PDB entry 7E2R | X-ray diffraction, 2.30 A resolution | chains A and B

== Chain A (and B) ==
Protein: Tetrapyrrole-binding protein, chloroplastic
From: Arabidopsis thaliana
Notes: chain B of this document is another copy of the same molecule, construct and numbering; everything in this record applies to it too
Reference sequence: Q9LX31 (GUN4C_ARATH); residues 70-265 here = UniProt positions 70-265
Chain sequence (205 residues; numbered 69 to 273; the number before each row is that of its first residue):
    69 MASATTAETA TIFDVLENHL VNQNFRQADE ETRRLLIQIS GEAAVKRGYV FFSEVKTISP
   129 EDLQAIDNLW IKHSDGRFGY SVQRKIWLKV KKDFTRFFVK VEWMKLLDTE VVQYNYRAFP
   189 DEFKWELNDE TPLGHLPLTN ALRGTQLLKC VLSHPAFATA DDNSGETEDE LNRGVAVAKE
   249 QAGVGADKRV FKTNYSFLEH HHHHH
Not modelled in the structure: 69-77, 175-183, 228-273 (chain B: 69-72, 175-180, 228-273)
Differences from the reference sequence: initiating methionine (69); expression tag (266-273)
From the paper describing this entry:
  - self-association interface (contacts with another copy of this molecule); pairs are residue here / residue on that copy: A186-T163 (backbone contact), P188-T213 (backbone contact), D189-Q214 (backbone contact), F191-R211 (backbone contact), N208-N208
  - conformationally variable residues (loop rearrangement, order/disorder transition): M172 to F191

== Chain A / chain B interface ==
Contacting residue pairs (62):
  R94(A) - Y117(B)
  R94(A) - F119(B)
  Q95(A) - R115(B)
  Q95(A) - Y117(B)  hydrogen bond
  E98(A) - R115(B)
  E98(A) - G116(B)
  E98(A) - Y117(B)
  E98(A) - R211(B)  salt bridge
  R101(A) - R101(B)
  R102(A) - G116(B)
  R115(A) - E98(B)
  G116(A) - E98(B)
  G116(A) - R102(B)
  Y117(A) - R94(B)
  Y117(A) - Q95(B)
  Y117(A) - E98(B)
  V118(A) - R94(B)
  F119(A) - R94(B)
  F120(A) - E190(B)
  T163(A) - Y184(B)
  T163(A) - A186(B)  hydrogen bond (side chain-backbone)
  F166(A) - F187(B)  hydrophobic
  W171(A) - L210(B)
  M172(A) - M172(B)  hydrophobic
  Y184(A) - T163(B)  hydrogen bond (backbone-side chain)
  R185(A) - T163(B)
  A186(A) - T163(B)  hydrogen bond (backbone-side chain)
  F187(A) - F166(B)  hydrophobic
  F187(A) - F187(B)  hydrophobic
  F187(A) - A209(B)
  F187(A) - L210(B)  hydrophobic
  P188(A) - G212(B)
  P188(A) - T213(B)  hydrogen bond (backbone-backbone)
  D189(A) - G212(B)
  D189(A) - T213(B)  hydrogen bond (backbone-backbone)
  D189(A) - Q214(B)  hydrogen bond (backbone-backbone)
  E190(A) - F120(B)
  F191(A) - L210(B)
  F191(A) - R211(B)  hydrogen bond (backbone-backbone)
  L206(A) - L210(B)
  T207(A) - L210(B)
  N208(A) - N208(B)
  A209(A) - F187(B)
  A209(A) - L210(B)
  L210(A) - W171(B)
  L210(A) - F187(B)  hydrophobic
  L210(A) - F191(B)
  L210(A) - T207(B)
  L210(A) - N208(B)
  L210(A) - A209(B)
  R211(A) - D97(B)  salt bridge
  R211(A) - E98(B)  salt bridge
  R211(A) - F191(B)  hydrogen bond (backbone-backbone)
  R211(A) - L206(B)
  G212(A) - P188(B)
  G212(A) - D189(B)
  G212(A) - E190(B)
  T213(A) - F187(B)
  T213(A) - P188(B)  hydrogen bond (backbone-backbone)
  T213(A) - D189(B)  hydrogen bond (backbone-backbone)
  Q214(A) - D189(B)  hydrogen bond (backbone-backbone)
  Q214(A) - E190(B)
Also at the interface, not in a pair above, chain A (35 interface residues in all): D97, V113, W193
Also at the interface, not in a pair above, chain B (38 interface residues in all): V113, K114, V118, D161, L174, R185, W193

== Summary ==
The interface between chain A and chain B involves 35 residues on one side and 38 on the other, with 12
hydrogen bonds and 3 salt bridges. Among the polar pairs are E98(A)-R211(B), R211(A)-D97(B) and
Q95(A)-Y117(B). The paper reports conformational variability at M172(A); a self-association interface
involving A186(A), P188(A) and D189(A) among others.
Both chains are Tetrapyrrole-binding protein, chloroplastic (Arabidopsis thaliana). Entry 7E2R (The
ligand-free structure of Arabidopsis thaliana GUN4) was determined by X-ray diffraction, deposited together
with 7E2S and 7E2T.
